PDB entry 9BOY | electron microscopy, 3.81 A resolution | chains C and D of the 5 polymer chains in the assembly

== Chain C (and D) ==
Protein: Glycine receptor subunit alpha-3
Organism: Homo sapiens
Notes: chain D of this document is another copy of the same molecule, construct and numbering; everything in this record applies to it too
UniProtKB: O75311 (GLRA3_HUMAN); residues 1-431 here correspond to UniProt positions 34-464 (UniProt number = residue number + 33)
Amino-acid sequence (422 residues; row label = number of the first residue in the row; note: 9 numbers in that range are skipped by the numbering (no residue carries them; nothing is unmodelled there)):
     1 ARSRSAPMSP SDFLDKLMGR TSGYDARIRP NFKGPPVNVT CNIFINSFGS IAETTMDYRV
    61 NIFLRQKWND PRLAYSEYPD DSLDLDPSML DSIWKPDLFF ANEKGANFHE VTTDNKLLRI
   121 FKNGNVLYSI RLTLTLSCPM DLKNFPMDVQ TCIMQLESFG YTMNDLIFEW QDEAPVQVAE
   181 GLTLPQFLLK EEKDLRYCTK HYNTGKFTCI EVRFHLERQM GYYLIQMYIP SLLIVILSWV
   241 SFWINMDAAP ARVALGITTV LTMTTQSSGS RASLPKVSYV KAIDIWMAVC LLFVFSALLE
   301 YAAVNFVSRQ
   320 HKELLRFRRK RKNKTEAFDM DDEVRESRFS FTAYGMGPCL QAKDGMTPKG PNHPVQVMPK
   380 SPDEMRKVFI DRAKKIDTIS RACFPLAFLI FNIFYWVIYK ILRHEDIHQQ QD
Unresolved in the structure: 1-6, 320-385, 423-431 (chain D: 1-7, 320-384, 427-431)
Curated features (UniProtKB/Swiss-Prot):
  - binding site (Zn(2+)): Glu-192, Asp-194, His-215
  - binding site (strychnine): Tyr-202 to Phe-207
  - site: Leu-261 (Important for obstruction of the ion pore in the closed conformation)
  - modified residue: Ser-346 (Phosphoserine)
  - glycosylation: Asn-38 (N-linked (GlcNAc...) asparagine)
Disulfides: Cys-138/Cys-152, Cys-198/Cys-209
Covalently attached groups: N-acetylglucosamine (NAG) linked to Asn-38
Small-molecule neighbours:
  - glycine (GLY), molecule 1: Phe-63, Arg-65, Leu-117, Ser-129
  - glycine (GLY), molecule 2: Phe-159, Tyr-202, Thr-204, Phe-207

== Interface between chain C and chain D ==
Pairs across the interface (75; chain C residue first):
  Asp-25(C) / Ser-11(D)
  Ala-26(C) / Asp-86(D)
  Arg-27(C) / Asp-15(D)  salt bridge
  Arg-27(C) / Asp-86(D)
  Arg-27(C) / Met-89(D)  hydrogen bond
  Ile-28(C) / Pro-10(D)  hydrophobic
  Ile-28(C) / Ser-11(D)
  Ile-28(C) / Leu-14(D)  hydrophobic
  Phe-32(C) / Tyr-78(D)
  Lys-33(C) / Tyr-78(D)
  Asp-97(C) / Thr-113(D)
  Leu-98(C) / Val-111(D)
  Leu-98(C) / Thr-112(D)  hydrogen bond (backbone-side chain)
  Leu-98(C) / Asn-115(D)
  Phe-99(C) / Phe-63(D)  hydrophobic
  Phe-99(C) / Asn-115(D)
  Phe-100(C) / Val-111(D)  hydrophobic
  Ala-101(C) / Arg-131(D)  hydrogen bond (backbone-side chain)
  Glu-103(C) / Asn-61(D)
  Glu-103(C) / His-109(D)  salt bridge
  Glu-103(C) / Val-111(D)
  Glu-103(C) / Arg-131(D)  salt bridge
  Lys-104(C) / Arg-59(D)
  Lys-104(C) / His-109(D)
  Ala-106(C) / Val-111(D)  hydrophobic
  Phe-108(C) / Thr-112(D)
  Leu-132(C) / Val-111(D)  hydrophobic
  Phe-159(C) / Phe-63(D)  hydrophobic
  Phe-159(C) / Asn-115(D)
  Phe-159(C) / Lys-116(D)
  Phe-159(C) / Leu-117(D)
  Phe-159(C) / Ser-129(D)
  Gly-160(C) / Leu-117(D)
  Tyr-161(C) / Asp-86(D)  hydrogen bond
  Thr-162(C) / Asp-84(D)
  Thr-162(C) / Arg-119(D)
  Tyr-202(C) / Phe-44(D)  hydrophobic
  Tyr-202(C) / Phe-63(D)
  Tyr-202(C) / Arg-65(D)
  Asn-203(C) / Arg-65(D)  hydrogen bond
  Asn-203(C) / Gln-177(D)  hydrogen bond
  Thr-204(C) / Arg-119(D)  hydrogen bond (backbone-side chain)
  Phe-207(C) / Leu-117(D)  hydrophobic
  Ala-249(C) / Ala-248(D)  hydrophobic
  Ala-249(C) / Ala-251(D)  hydrophobic
  Val-253(C) / Ala-251(D)
  Val-253(C) / Leu-255(D)  hydrophobic
  Ile-257(C) / Ala-254(D)
  Ile-257(C) / Leu-255(D)  hydrophobic
  Ile-257(C) / Thr-258(D)
  Val-260(C) / Leu-237(D)  hydrophobic
  Leu-261(C) / Thr-258(D)
  Leu-261(C) / Thr-262(D)
  Arg-271(C) / Tyr-222(D)
  Arg-271(C) / Gln-226(D)
  Lys-276(C) / Pro-185(D)
  Lys-276(C) / Gln-186(D)
  Lys-276(C) / Tyr-222(D)  hydrogen bond
  Val-277(C) / Gly-221(D)
  Val-277(C) / Tyr-222(D)  hydrogen bond (backbone-backbone)
  Ser-278(C) / Gln-219(D)
  Ser-278(C) / Gly-221(D)
  Tyr-279(C) / Ile-225(D)
  Val-280(C) / Ile-225(D)  hydrophobic
  Leu-291(C) / Leu-233(D)  hydrophobic
  Leu-292(C) / Leu-233(D)  hydrophobic
  Phe-295(C) / Leu-233(D)
  Phe-295(C) / Ile-236(D)  hydrophobic
  Phe-295(C) / Leu-237(D)  hydrophobic
  Leu-298(C) / Val-240(D)  hydrophobic
  Ala-302(C) / Trp-243(D)
  Asn-305(C) / Ile-244(D)
  Asn-305(C) / Asn-245(D)  hydrogen bond (side chain-backbone)
  Phe-306(C) / Trp-243(D)
  Arg-309(C) / Asn-245(D)
Other interface residues (no listed pair), chain C (52 interface residues in all): Leu-64, Trp-94, Pro-96, Tyr-128, Ile-130, Pro-250, Asp-284, Leu-299, Tyr-301
Other interface residues (no listed pair), chain D (50 interface residues in all): Asn-46, Leu-83, Ser-88, Glu-110, Asp-114, Leu-127

== Overview ==
The interface between chain C and chain D involves 52 residues on one side and 50 on the other, with 10
hydrogen bonds and 3 salt bridges. Polar pairs include Arg-27(C)/Asp-15(D), Glu-103(C)/His-109(D) and
Glu-103(C)/Arg-131(D). Ligands of chain C: glycine. Covalently linked N-acetylglucosamine: at Asn-38(C).
Both chains are Glycine receptor subunit alpha-3 (Homo sapiens). Entry 9BOY (Cryo-EM structure of human
Glycine Receptor apha3-beta heteromer with glycine in nanodisc) was determined by electron microscopy,
deposited together with 9BOZ and 9BP7.
